PDB entry 6YSV | X-ray diffraction, 2.70 A resolution | chain A

# Chain A
Name: Fatty acid oxidation complex subunit alpha
Organism: Escherichia coli (strain K12)
Notes: EC 4.2.1.17, 5.1.2.3, 1.1.1.35
UniProt: P77399 (FADJ_ECOLI); residues 1-714 here = UniProt positions 1-714
Amino-acid sequence (728 residues; each row starts with the number of its first residue; numbers below 1 keep their minus sign (Met-13 is residue -13)):
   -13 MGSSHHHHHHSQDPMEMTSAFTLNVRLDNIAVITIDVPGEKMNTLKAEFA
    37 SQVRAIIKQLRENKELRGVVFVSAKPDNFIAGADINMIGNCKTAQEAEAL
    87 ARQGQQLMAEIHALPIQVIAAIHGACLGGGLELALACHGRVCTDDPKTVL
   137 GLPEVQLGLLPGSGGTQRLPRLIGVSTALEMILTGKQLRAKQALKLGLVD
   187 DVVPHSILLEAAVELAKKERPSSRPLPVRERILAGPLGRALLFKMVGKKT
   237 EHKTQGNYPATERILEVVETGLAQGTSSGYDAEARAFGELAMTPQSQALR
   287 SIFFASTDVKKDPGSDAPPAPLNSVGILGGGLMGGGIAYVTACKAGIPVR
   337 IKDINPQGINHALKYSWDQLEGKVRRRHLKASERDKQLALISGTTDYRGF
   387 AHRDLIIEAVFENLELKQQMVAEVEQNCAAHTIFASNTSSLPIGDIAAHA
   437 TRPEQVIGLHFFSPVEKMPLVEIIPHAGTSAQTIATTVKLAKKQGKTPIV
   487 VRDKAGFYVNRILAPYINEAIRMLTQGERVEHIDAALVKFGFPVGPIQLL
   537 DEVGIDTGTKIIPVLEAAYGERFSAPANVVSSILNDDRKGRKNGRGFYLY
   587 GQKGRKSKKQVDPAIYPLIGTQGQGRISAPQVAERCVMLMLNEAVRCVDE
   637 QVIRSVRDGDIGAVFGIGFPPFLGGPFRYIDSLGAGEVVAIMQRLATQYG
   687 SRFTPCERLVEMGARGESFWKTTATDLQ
Unresolved in the structure: -13 to 2, 711-714
Sequence notes: initiating methionine (-13); expression tag (-12 to 0)
Curated features (UniProtKB/Swiss-Prot):
  - site (Important for catalytic activity): Glu118, Glu140

# Overview
Chain A is Fatty acid oxidation complex subunit alpha (Escherichia coli (strain K12)); the structure, E. coli
anaerobic trifunctional enzyme subunit-alpha, was determined by X-ray diffraction, deposited together with
8BNR, 8BNU, 8BRJ and 6YSW.
